PDB entry 4Q45 | X-ray diffraction, 2.18 A resolution | chains F and G of the 3 polymer chains in the assembly

# Chain F
Molecule: DNA polymerase IV
From: Escherichia coli
Notes: EC 2.7.7.7
Reference sequence: Q47155 (DPO4_ECOLI); residue numbers follow UniProt; this construct covers 2-341
Sequence (342 residues; row label = number of the first residue in the row; numbering starts at 0):
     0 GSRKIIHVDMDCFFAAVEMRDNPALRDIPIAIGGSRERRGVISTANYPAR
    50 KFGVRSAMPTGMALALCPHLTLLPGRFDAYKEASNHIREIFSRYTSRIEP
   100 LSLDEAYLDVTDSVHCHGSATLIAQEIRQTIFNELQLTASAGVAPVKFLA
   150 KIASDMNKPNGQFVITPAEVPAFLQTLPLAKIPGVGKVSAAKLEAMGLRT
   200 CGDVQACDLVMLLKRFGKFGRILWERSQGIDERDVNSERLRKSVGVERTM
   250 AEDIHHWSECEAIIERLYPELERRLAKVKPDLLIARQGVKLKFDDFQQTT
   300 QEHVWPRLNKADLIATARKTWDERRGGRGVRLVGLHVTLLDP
Sequence notes: expression tag (0-1); conflict Ala64 (Lys in Q47155), Ala205 (Lys in Q47155)
Curated features (UniProtKB/Swiss-Prot):
  - active site: Glu104
  - binding site (Mg(2+)): Asp8, Asp103
  - site: Phe13 (Substrate discrimination)
  - natural variant: Glu36 to Arg38 (sequence variant, change not given here; In strain: ECOR 45B1), Gln124 (Q124K: In strain: ECOR 35D), Asn132 (N132S: In strain: ECOR 34B1 and ECOR 37UG), Gln135 (Q135H: In strain: ECOR 70B1), Pro170 (P170S: In strain: ECOR 37UG), Ala171 (A171T: In strain: ECOR 45B1, ECOR 46D and 2 more), Leu176 (L176F: In strain: ECOR 37UG), Gly201 (G201S: In strain: ECOR 59B2), Met210 (M210I: In strain: ECOR 37UG, ECOR 45B1 and 4 more; M210T: In strain: ECOR 35D, ECOR 46D and 6 more), Arg225 (R225C: In strain: ECOR 59B2 and ECOR 60B2), Ala310 (A310S: In strain: ECOR 57B2, ECOR 59B2 and 2 more), Asp321 (D321N: In strain: ECOR 35D)
  - mutagenesis: Asp8 (D8A/H: Loss of function), Arg49 (R49A/F: Loss of function), Asp103 (D103A/N: Loss of function), Glu104 (E104A: Loss of function)
Bound ions: Mg2+ site 1: Asp8, Met9, Asp103 (together with 1FZ); Mg2+ site 2: Asp103, Glu104 (together with 1FZ) (shared with 1 residue of chain H)
Ligand contacts: 1FZ (5'-O-[(R)-hydroxy{[(R)-hydroxy(phosphonooxy)phosphoryl]amino}phosphoryl]thymidine): Asp8, Met9, Asp10, Cys11, Phe12, Phe13, Ser42, Thr43, Tyr46, Arg49, Ser55, Ala56, Asp103, Glu104, Lys157
From the paper describing this entry:
  - mutagenesis - S42A: unchanged catalytic activity
  - mutagenesis - S42A (2.5-fold): decreased growth

# Chain G
Molecule: 18-nt DNA strand
Sequence (18 nucleotides; row label = number of the first residue in the row):
   837 TCTAGGXTCCTAGGACCC
Modified / non-standard residues: RDG (2'-deoxy-N-(furan-2-ylmethyl)guanosine 5'-(dihydrogen phosphate)) at position 843

# Chain F / chain G interface
Residue-residue contacts (38; chain F residue first):
  Arg35(F) - DC838(G)  phosphate contact
  Arg38(F) - DT839(G)  phosphate contact
  Arg38(F) - DA840(G)  sugar contact
  Val40(F) - DT839(G)  phosphate contact
  Val40(F) - DA840(G)  base contact
  Ser42(F) - DA840(G)  base contact
  Ala56(F) - DA840(G)  base contact
  Pro58(F) - DT837(G)  base contact
  Pro58(F) - DC838(G)  sugar contact
  Pro58(F) - DT839(G)  sugar contact
  Gly60(F) - DT837(G)  phosphate contact
  Met61(F) - DT837(G)  base contact
  Ala64(F) - DT837(G)  phosphate contact
  Lys217(F) - DC846(G)  salt bridge to the phosphate
  Lys217(F) - DT847(G)  phosphate contact
  Arg238(F) - DT844(G)  hydrogen bond to the phosphate
  Arg238(F) - DC845(G)  salt bridge to the phosphate
  Arg240(F) - RDG_843(G)  salt bridge to the phosphate
  Arg240(F) - DT844(G)  phosphate contact
  Lys241(F) - DT844(G)  hydrogen bond to the phosphate
  Lys241(F) - DC845(G)  phosphate contact
  Ser242(F) - RDG_843(G)  sugar contact
  Ser242(F) - DT844(G)  hydrogen bond to the phosphate
  Val243(F) - RDG_843(G)  phosphate contact
  Gly244(F) - DG842(G)  phosphate contact
  Gly244(F) - RDG_843(G)  hydrogen bond to the phosphate
  Val245(F) - DG842(G)  phosphate contact
  Glu246(F) - DG841(G)  sugar contact
  Glu246(F) - DG842(G)  hydrogen bond to the phosphate
  Arg247(F) - DG841(G)  phosphate contact
  Thr248(F) - DA840(G)  sugar contact
  Thr248(F) - DG841(G)  hydrogen bond to the phosphate
  Arg273(F) - DG842(G)  salt bridge to the phosphate
  Arg273(F) - RDG_843(G)  salt bridge to the phosphate
  Phe295(F) - DT839(G)  base contact
  Arg330(F) - DT839(G)  salt bridge to the phosphate
  Arg330(F) - DA840(G)  salt bridge to the phosphate
  Leu331(F) - DG841(G)  phosphate contact
Interface residues without a listed pair, chain F (27 interface residues in all): Ile41, Leu239, Lys291

# Overview
The interface between chain F and chain G involves 27 residues on one side and 11 on the other, with 6
hydrogen bonds and 7 salt bridges. Among the polar pairs are Arg238(F)-DT844(G), Lys241(F)-DT844(G) and
Ser242(F)-DT844(G). From the paper: S42A of chain F reduces growth; S42A of chain F leaves catalytic activity
unchanged.
Chain F is DNA polymerase IV (Escherichia coli) and chain G is an 18-nt DNA strand; the structure, DNA
Polymerase- damaged DNA complex, was determined by X-ray diffraction together with 4Q43 and 4Q44 from the same
study.
